Entry 9QCL (electron microscopy, 3.70 A resolution); this record covers chains C and B of the 14 polymer chains in the assembly.

# Chain C (and B)
Molecule: ATP-dependent Clp protease ATP-binding subunit ClpC
Source organism: Staphylococcus aureus
Notes: chain B of this document is another copy of the same molecule, construct and numbering; everything in this record applies to it too
UniProt: Q2G0P5 (CLPC_STAA8); residues 1-818 here = UniProt positions 1-818
Amino-acid sequence (818 residues; row label = number of the first residue in the row):
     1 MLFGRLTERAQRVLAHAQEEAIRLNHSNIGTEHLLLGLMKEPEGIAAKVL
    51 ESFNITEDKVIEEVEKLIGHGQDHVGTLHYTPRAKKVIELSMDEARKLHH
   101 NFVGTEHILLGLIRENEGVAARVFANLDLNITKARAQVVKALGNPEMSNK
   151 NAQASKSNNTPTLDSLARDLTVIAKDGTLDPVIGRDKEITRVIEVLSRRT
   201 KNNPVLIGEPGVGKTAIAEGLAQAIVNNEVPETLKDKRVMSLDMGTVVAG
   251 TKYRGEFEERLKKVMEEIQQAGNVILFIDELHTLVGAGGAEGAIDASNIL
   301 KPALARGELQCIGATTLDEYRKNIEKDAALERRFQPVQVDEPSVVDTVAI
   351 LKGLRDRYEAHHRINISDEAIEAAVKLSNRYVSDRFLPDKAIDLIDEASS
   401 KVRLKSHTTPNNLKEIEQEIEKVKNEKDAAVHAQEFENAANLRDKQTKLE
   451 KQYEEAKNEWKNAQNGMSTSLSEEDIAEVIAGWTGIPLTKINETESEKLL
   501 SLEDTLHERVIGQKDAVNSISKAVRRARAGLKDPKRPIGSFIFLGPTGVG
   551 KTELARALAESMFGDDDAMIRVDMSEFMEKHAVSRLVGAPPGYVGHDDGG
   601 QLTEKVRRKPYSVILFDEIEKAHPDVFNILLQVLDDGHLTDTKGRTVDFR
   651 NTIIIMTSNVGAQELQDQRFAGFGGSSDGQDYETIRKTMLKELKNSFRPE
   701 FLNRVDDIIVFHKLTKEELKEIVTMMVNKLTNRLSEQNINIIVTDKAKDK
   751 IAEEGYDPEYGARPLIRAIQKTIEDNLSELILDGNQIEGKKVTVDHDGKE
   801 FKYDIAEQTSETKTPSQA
Disordered / not traced: 143-158, 248-254, 280, 282-298, 595-600, 809-818
Curated features (UniProtKB/Swiss-Prot):
  - binding site (ATP): Gly-208 to Thr-215, Gly-545 to Thr-552
From the paper describing this entry:
  - contacts within the chain: Lys-85/Asp-356 (salt bridge), Lys-85/Glu-359 (salt bridge), Arg-122/Asn-462 (hydrogen bond)
  - self-association interface (contacts with another copy of this molecule): Phe-436
  - mutagenesis - T7D, R9A, E32A, K85A, E106A, D356A, E435A, F436A: increased catalytic activity on FITC-casein
  - mutagenesis - E32A/E106A: increased catalytic activity
  - mutagenesis - E106A: abolished catalytic activity on pArg
  - mutagenesis - R122A, N462A: unchanged catalytic activity on FITC-casein

# Chain C / chain B interface
Residue-residue contacts (68):
  Gly-4(C) / Glu-421(B)
  Thr-7(C) / Glu-426(B)
  Glu-8(C) / Glu-426(B)  hydrogen bond (backbone-side chain)
  Ile-45(C) / Ala-433(B)  hydrophobic
  Asn-101(C) / Asn-425(B)
  Phe-102(C) / His-432(B)
  Ala-141(C) / Gln-434(B)
  Leu-142(C) / His-432(B)
  Leu-142(C) / Gln-434(B)
  Ile-193(C) / Leu-404(B)  hydrophobic
  Glu-194(C) / Glu-397(B)
  Glu-194(C) / Ser-400(B)  hydrogen bond
  Glu-194(C) / Lys-401(B)  hydrogen bond (side chain-backbone)
  Ser-197(C) / His-362(B)  hydrogen bond (backbone-side chain)
  Ser-197(C) / Ser-400(B)  hydrogen bond (backbone-side chain)
  Ser-197(C) / Leu-404(B)
  Arg-198(C) / His-361(B)
  Arg-198(C) / His-362(B)
  Arg-198(C) / Asp-393(B)
  Arg-198(C) / Asp-396(B)  salt bridge
  Arg-198(C) / Glu-397(B)  salt bridge
  Arg-199(C) / Asp-180(B)  salt bridge
  Arg-199(C) / Arg-357(B)  hydrogen bond (side chain-backbone)
  Arg-199(C) / Tyr-358(B)
  Arg-199(C) / His-361(B)
  Arg-199(C) / His-362(B)
  Arg-199(C) / Asp-396(B)  hydrogen bond (backbone-side chain)
  Lys-201(C) / Arg-385(B)
  Asn-228(C) / Glu-417(B)
  Glu-229(C) / Lys-414(B)
  Pro-231(C) / His-407(B)
  Glu-232(C) / His-407(B)
  Arg-332(C) / Thr-215(B)
  Leu-499(C) / Leu-782(B)  hydrophobic
  Leu-500(C) / Leu-782(B)  hydrophobic
  Leu-500(C) / Asp-783(B)
  Lys-522(C) / Asp-775(B)  salt bridge
  Arg-525(C) / Ser-778(B)
  Arg-525(C) / Leu-782(B)
  Arg-526(C) / Gln-770(B)  hydrogen bond
  Arg-526(C) / Glu-774(B)
  Arg-526(C) / Asp-775(B)
  Arg-526(C) / Ser-778(B)
  Ala-529(C) / Gln-737(B)  hydrogen bond (backbone-side chain)
  Gly-530(C) / Arg-733(B)
  Leu-531(C) / Arg-733(B)  hydrogen bond (backbone-side chain)
  Leu-531(C) / Leu-734(B)  hydrophobic
  Leu-531(C) / Glu-774(B)
  Leu-531(C) / Leu-777(B)  hydrophobic
  Lys-532(C) / Arg-733(B)
  Asp-533(C) / Arg-733(B)  salt bridge
  Pro-534(C) / Arg-733(B)
  Lys-580(C) / Val-594(B)
  Pro-624(C) / Glu-576(B)
  Asp-625(C) / Glu-576(B)
  Asp-625(C) / Arg-585(B)  salt bridge
  Arg-686(C) / Arg-767(B)
  Lys-687(C) / Tyr-760(B)
  Lys-691(C) / Tyr-760(B)
  Lys-694(C) / Tyr-760(B)
  Arg-698(C) / Asp-573(B)  salt bridge
  Arg-698(C) / Glu-576(B)  salt bridge
  Glu-700(C) / Arg-571(B)
  Glu-700(C) / Asp-573(B)
  Glu-700(C) / Asp-617(B)
  Asn-703(C) / Arg-763(B)
  Asp-706(C) / Arg-767(B)  hydrogen bond (backbone-side chain)
  Asp-707(C) / Arg-767(B)  salt bridge
Also at the interface, not in a pair above, chain C (52 interface residues in all): Arg-9, His-100, Thr-200, Thr-233, Ser-496, His-581, Asn-628, Leu-690, Pro-699, Val-705
Also at the interface, not in a pair above, chain B (50 interface residues in all): Glu-117, Arg-403, Lys-422, Asp-428, Ala-429, Glu-435, Glu-618, Asp-757, Ile-781

# Summary
52 residues of chain C and 50 residues of chain B are in contact, with 11 hydrogen bonds and 9 salt bridges.
Among the polar pairs are Arg-198(C)/Asp-396(B), Arg-198(C)/Glu-397(B) and Arg-199(C)/Asp-180(B). From the
paper: T7D, R9A and E32A of chain C, among others, increase catalytic activity on FITC-casein; a
self-association interface involving Phe-436(C); 11 substitutions were tested in all.
Both chains are ATP-dependent Clp protease ATP-binding subunit ClpC (Staphylococcus aureus). Entry 9QCL
(S.aureus ClpC tetradecameric resting state) was determined by electron microscopy together with 9QQR and 9QRW
from the same study.
